PDB entry 8BA6 | X-ray diffraction, 1.10 A resolution | chain A

== Chain A ==
Molecule: Peptidyl-prolyl cis-trans isomerase FKBP5
From: Homo sapiens
Notes: EC 5.2.1.8
UniProtKB: Q13451 (FKBP5_HUMAN); numbering as in UniProt (aligned over 16-140)
Chain sequence (128 residues; row label = number of the first residue in the row):
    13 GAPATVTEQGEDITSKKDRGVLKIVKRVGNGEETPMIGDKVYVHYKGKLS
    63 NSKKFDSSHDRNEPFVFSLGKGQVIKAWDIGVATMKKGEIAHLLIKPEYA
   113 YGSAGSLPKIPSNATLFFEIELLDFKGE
Construct notes: expression tag (13-15); engineered mutation Thr-19 (Ala in Q13451), Ser-64 (Gly in Q13451), Ala-103 (Cys in Q13451), Ile-107 (Cys in Q13451)
Residues lining bound ligands: S8N ((2R,5S,12R)-12-cyclohexyl-2-[2-(3,4-dimethoxyphenyl)ethyl]-15,15,16-trimethyl-3,19-dioxa-10,13,16-triazatricyclo[18.3.1.05,10]tetracosa-1(24),20,22-triene-4,11,14,17-tetrone): Tyr-57, Gly-59, Lys-60, Leu-61, Asp-68, Ser-70, His-71, Phe-77, Gly-84, Gln-85, Val-86, Ile-87, Trp-90, Ala-112, Tyr-113, Lys-121, Ile-122, Leu-128, Phe-130
Curated features (UniProtKB/Swiss-Prot):
  - modified residue: Lys-28 (N6-acetyllysine)
What the authors report for this chain:
  - conformationally variable residues: Ser-64
  - mutagenesis - G64S (34-fold), F67E, D68N, D68Y (34-fold): increased binding to Mcyc-TA
  - mutagenesis - G64S (0.09 +/- 0.01 nM), F67E (8-fold): increased binding to SAFit-FL
  - mutagenesis - F67E, F67R, F67S, F67W: decreased binding to FK [431]-TA
  - mutagenesis - P120R: increased binding to ligand 1

== In short ==
Bound to chain A: compound S8N. From the paper: G64S, F67E and D68N, among others, increase binding to
Mcyc-TA; conformational variability at Ser-64; 8 substitutions were tested in all.
Chain A is Peptidyl-prolyl cis-trans isomerase FKBP5 (Homo sapiens); the structure, Structure of the FK1
domain of the FKBP51 G64S variant in complex with
(2R,5S,12R)-12-cyclohexyl-2-[2-(3,4-dimethoxyphenyl)ethyl]-15,15,16-trimethyl-3,19-dioxa-10,13,16-triazatricyclo[18.3.1.0^5,^10]tetracosa-1(24),20,22-triene-4,11,14,17-tetrone,
was determined by X-ray diffraction together with 7R0L and 8BAJ from the same study.
